PDB entry 7AK7 | X-ray diffraction, 2.14 A resolution | chains C and F of the 6 polymer chains in the assembly

Chain C (and F):
Protein: CopG family transcriptional regulator
From: Salmonella typhimurium
Notes: chain F of this document is another copy of the same molecule, construct and numbering; everything in this record applies to it too
UniProt: A0A0D6HUM3 (A0A0D6HUM3_SALTM); numbering as in UniProt (aligned over 1-97)
Sequence (99 residues; numbered -1 to 97; the number before each row is that of its first residue; numbers below 1 keep their minus sign (Gly-1 is residue -1)):
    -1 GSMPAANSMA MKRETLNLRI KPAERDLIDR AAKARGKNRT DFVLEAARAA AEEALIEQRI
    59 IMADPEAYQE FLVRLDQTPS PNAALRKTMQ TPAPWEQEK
Disordered / not traced: -1 to 8, 96-97 (chain F: -1 to 7, 81-97)
Sequence notes: expression tag (-1 to 0)

How chain C and chain F interact:
Pairs across the interface (70):
  Met9(C) with Arg17(F)
  Lys10(C) with Pro20(F)
  Arg11(C) with Arg17(F); Ile18(F); Lys19(F)
  Glu12(C) with Leu16(F); Arg17(F); Ile18(F), hydrogen bond (backbone-backbone); Arg23(F), salt bridge
  Thr13(C) with Leu16(F)
  Leu14(C) with Leu14(F); Asn15(F); Leu16(F), hydrogen bond (backbone-backbone); Arg37(F)
  Asn15(C) with Leu14(F); Asn15(F), hydrogen bond
  Leu16(C) with Glu12(F); Thr13(F); Leu14(F), hydrogen bond (backbone-backbone); Thr38(F); Val41(F), hydrophobic
  Arg17(C) with Lys10(F); Arg11(F); Glu12(F); Thr38(F); Leu42(F)
  Ile18(C) with Glu12(F), hydrogen bond (backbone-backbone); Thr13(F); Leu14(F), hydrophobic; Leu42(F), hydrophobic
  Glu22(C) with Leu42(F)
  Arg23(C) with Glu12(F); Thr13(F)
  Leu25(C) with Ala49(F); Leu53(F), hydrophobic
  Ile26(C) with Ala45(F), hydrophobic
  Arg28(C) with Leu53(F)
  Ala29(C) with Ala49(F), hydrophobic; Ala52(F), hydrophobic; Leu53(F), hydrophobic
  Ala32(C) with Gln56(F)
  Arg33(C) with Ala52(F); Glu55(F), salt bridge; Gln56(F)
  Arg37(C) with Leu14(F)
  Phe40(C) with Ala45(F); Ala48(F); Ala49(F)
  Val41(C) with Leu16(F), hydrophobic; Val41(F), hydrophobic
  Leu42(C) with Leu16(F), hydrophobic; Arg17(F); Ile18(F), hydrophobic
  Ala44(C) with Ala44(F); Ala48(F), hydrophobic
  Ala45(C) with Ile26(F), hydrophobic; Phe40(F)
  Arg46(C) with Leu25(F)
  Ala48(C) with Phe40(F); Ala44(F), hydrophobic
  Ala49(C) with Ala29(F), hydrophobic; Phe40(F), hydrophobic
  Ala52(C) with Ala29(F), hydrophobic; Arg33(F); Phe40(F), hydrophobic
  Leu53(C) with Leu25(F), hydrophobic; Arg28(F); Ala29(F), hydrophobic
  Glu55(C) with Arg33(F), salt bridge
  Gln56(C) with Ala32(F)
Also at the interface, not in a pair above, chain C (33 interface residues in all): Pro20, Thr38
Also at the interface, not in a pair above, chain F (34 interface residues in all): Glu22, Arg46, Glu50

Overview:
33 residues of chain C and 34 residues of chain F are in contact; the contacts include 5 hydrogen bonds and 3
salt bridges. Polar pairs include Glu12(C)-Arg23(F), Arg33(C)-Glu55(F) and Asn15(C)-Asn15(F).
Chain C and chain F are both CopG family transcriptional regulator (Salmonella typhimurium); the structure,
Structure of Salmonella TacT2 toxin bound to TacA2 antitoxin, was determined by X-ray diffraction, deposited
together with 7AK8 and 7AK9.
